PDB entry 9FKB | electron microscopy, 2.96 A resolution | chains B5 and BB of the 87 polymer chains in the assembly

[Chain B5]
Protein: Tail tube protein
From: Haloferax tailed virus 1
UniProt: A0A410N6U0 (A0A410N6U0_HFTV1); numbering as in UniProt (aligned over 1-158)
Amino-acid sequence (158 residues; numbered 1 to 158; the number before each row is that of its first residue):
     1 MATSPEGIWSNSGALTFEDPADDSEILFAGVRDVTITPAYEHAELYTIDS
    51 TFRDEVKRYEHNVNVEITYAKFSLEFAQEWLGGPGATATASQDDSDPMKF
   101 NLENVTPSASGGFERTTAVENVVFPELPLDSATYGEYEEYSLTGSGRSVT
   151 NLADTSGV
Unresolved in the structure: 1, 158

[Chain BB]
Protein: Baseplate to tube adapter protein gp41
From: Haloferax tailed virus 1
UniProt: A0A410N6X8 (A0A410N6X8_HFTV1); residues 1-285 here = UniProt positions 1-285
Amino-acid sequence (285 residues; row label = number of the first residue in the row):
     1 MVDATLSRGGTSVDIPLVEEGGEILLSSTFGKPEVNVRKSGGSLNPRVID
    51 SWSGLQTFQLVGKLYDYSTSHQLADLVKTASTTPLELQIPQDAYPDTVTV
   101 APAAGQASALTLEYPAGRKDLVDVSLSLTRVDPNSVRGVGDQQATTPTTT
   151 GTGPVEVTAGGTTVQLPSSGLSVERTVGRPNDAVRRVPRQADPRYEVKAK
   201 VTNDVFTFSFETLDNIPATLNALTDNVFREQLGRDGVTLDFNGLLGLGSV
   251 KAIPVGSSPFRQVHQAGRGWVTVPTLEFRRIYSNE
Unresolved in the structure: 1

[Chain B5 / chain BB interface]
Residue-residue contacts (32; chain B5 residue first):
  Leu45(B5) - Gly170(BB)
  Leu45(B5) - Glu211(BB)
  Tyr46(B5) - Ala116(BB)
  Tyr46(B5) - Gly117(BB)
  Tyr46(B5) - Ser168(BB)
  Tyr46(B5) - Gly170(BB)  hydrogen bond (backbone-backbone)
  Tyr46(B5) - Leu171(BB)
  Thr47(B5) - Ala116(BB)
  Thr47(B5) - Gly117(BB)  hydrogen bond (backbone-backbone)
  Thr47(B5) - Ser168(BB)  hydrogen bond (side chain-backbone)
  Thr47(B5) - Leu171(BB)
  Ile48(B5) - Tyr114(BB)
  Ile48(B5) - Arg118(BB)
  Ile48(B5) - Leu171(BB)
  Ile48(B5) - Ser172(BB)
  Ile48(B5) - Leu244(BB)  hydrophobic
  Asp49(B5) - Tyr67(BB)  hydrogen bond
  Asp49(B5) - Arg118(BB)
  Asp49(B5) - Lys119(BB)
  Ser50(B5) - Gly117(BB)
  Ser50(B5) - Arg118(BB)
  Thr51(B5) - Gly117(BB)
  Asp54(B5) - Ser168(BB)  hydrogen bond
  Asp54(B5) - Ser169(BB)
  Glu55(B5) - Leu213(BB)
  Lys57(B5) - Leu213(BB)  hydrogen bond (side chain-backbone)
  Lys57(B5) - Trp270(BB)
  Arg58(B5) - Trp270(BB)
  Tyr59(B5) - Gly267(BB)
  Tyr59(B5) - Arg268(BB)
  Tyr59(B5) - Trp270(BB)  hydrophobic
  Glu60(B5) - Gly267(BB)
Also at the interface, not in a pair above, chain B5 (14 interface residues in all): Ala43
Also at the interface, not in a pair above, chain BB (21 interface residues in all): Pro115, Val173, Leu245, Ala266

[In short]
14 residues of chain B5 and 21 residues of chain BB are in contact; the contacts include 6 hydrogen bonds.
Among the polar pairs are Thr47(B5)-Ser168(BB), Asp49(B5)-Tyr67(BB) and Asp54(B5)-Ser168(BB).
Chain B5 is Tail tube protein and chain BB is Baseplate to tube adapter protein gp41, both from Haloferax
tailed virus 1; the structure, Tail of emppty Haloferax tailed virus 1, was determined by electron microscopy,
deposited together with 8QPG, 8QPQ, 8QQN, 8QSI, 8QSY, 9H4P, 9H5B and 9H7V.
